3MLI - chains A and B; structure by X-ray diffraction, 2.90 A resolution.

[Chain A (and B)]
Molecule: Putative uncharacterized protein
Source organism: Helicobacter pylori
Notes: chain B of this document is another copy of the same molecule, construct and numbering; everything in this record applies to it too
UniProt: O25025 (O25025_HELPY); numbering as in UniProt (aligned over 1-94)
Amino-acid sequence (100 residues; row label = number of the first residue in the row):
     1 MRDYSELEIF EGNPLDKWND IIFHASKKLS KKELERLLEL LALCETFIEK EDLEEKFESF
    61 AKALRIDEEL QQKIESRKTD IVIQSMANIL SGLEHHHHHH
Unresolved in the structure: 1-2, 94-100 (chain B: 1-12, 98-100)
Differences from the reference sequence: engineered mutation Cys-44 (Leu in O25025), Leu-93 (Asn in O25025); expression tag (95-100)

[How chain A and chain B interact]
Pairs across the interface - 75 pairs, chain A then chain B:
  Leu-15(A) / Glu-35(B)
  Trp-18(A) / Leu-34(B)  hydrophobic
  Trp-18(A) / Leu-38(B)  hydrophobic
  Asn-19(A) / Lys-31(B)
  Ile-22(A) / Phe-23(B)
  Phe-23(A) / Ile-22(B)
  Phe-23(A) / Phe-23(B)  hydrophobic
  Phe-23(A) / Ser-30(B)
  Phe-23(A) / Leu-34(B)  hydrophobic
  Ser-30(A) / Phe-23(B)
  Lys-31(A) / Asn-19(B)
  Leu-34(A) / Leu-34(B)  hydrophobic
  Glu-35(A) / Lys-78(B)  salt bridge
  Leu-38(A) / Trp-18(B)  hydrophobic
  Leu-38(A) / Ile-81(B)  hydrophobic
  Leu-38(A) / Val-82(B)  hydrophobic
  Glu-39(A) / Leu-64(B)
  Glu-39(A) / Ile-74(B)
  Glu-39(A) / Lys-78(B)  salt bridge
  Leu-40(A) / Leu-41(B)
  Leu-41(A) / Leu-40(B)
  Leu-41(A) / Leu-41(B)
  Ala-42(A) / Ile-74(B)
  Ala-42(A) / Lys-78(B)
  Ala-42(A) / Ile-81(B)  hydrophobic
  Leu-43(A) / Phe-57(B)
  Leu-43(A) / Phe-60(B)
  Leu-43(A) / Ala-61(B)  hydrophobic
  Leu-43(A) / Leu-64(B)  hydrophobic
  Leu-43(A) / Ile-74(B)  hydrophobic
  Cys-44(A) / Cys-44(B)  disulfide
  Cys-44(A) / Glu-45(B)
  Cys-44(A) / Ile-48(B)  hydrophobic
  Cys-44(A) / Phe-57(B)  hydrophobic
  Glu-45(A) / Cys-44(B)
  Glu-45(A) / Arg-77(B)  salt bridge
  Glu-45(A) / Ile-81(B)
  Thr-46(A) / Phe-60(B)
  Thr-46(A) / Ile-74(B)
  Thr-46(A) / Arg-77(B)
  Phe-47(A) / Ile-48(B)  hydrophobic
  Phe-47(A) / Leu-53(B)  hydrophobic
  Phe-47(A) / Lys-56(B)
  Phe-47(A) / Phe-57(B)  hydrophobic
  Phe-47(A) / Phe-60(B)  hydrophobic
  Ile-48(A) / Phe-47(B)  hydrophobic
  Ile-48(A) / Ile-48(B)  hydrophobic
  Glu-49(A) / Arg-77(B)  salt bridge
  Lys-50(A) / Phe-60(B)
  Leu-53(A) / Phe-47(B)  hydrophobic
  Leu-53(A) / Leu-53(B)  hydrophobic
  Lys-56(A) / Phe-47(B)
  Phe-57(A) / Leu-43(B)
  Phe-57(A) / Cys-44(B)  hydrophobic
  Phe-57(A) / Phe-47(B)  hydrophobic
  Phe-60(A) / Leu-43(B)
  Phe-60(A) / Thr-46(B)
  Phe-60(A) / Phe-47(B)  hydrophobic
  Phe-60(A) / Lys-50(B)
  Ala-61(A) / Leu-43(B)  hydrophobic
  Leu-64(A) / Leu-43(B)  hydrophobic
  Ile-74(A) / Ala-42(B)
  Ile-74(A) / Leu-43(B)  hydrophobic
  Ile-74(A) / Thr-46(B)
  Arg-77(A) / Glu-45(B)  salt bridge
  Arg-77(A) / Thr-46(B)
  Arg-77(A) / Glu-49(B)  salt bridge
  Lys-78(A) / Glu-35(B)
  Lys-78(A) / Glu-39(B)  salt bridge
  Lys-78(A) / Ala-42(B)
  Ile-81(A) / Leu-38(B)  hydrophobic
  Ile-81(A) / Leu-41(B)  hydrophobic
  Ile-81(A) / Ala-42(B)  hydrophobic
  Ile-81(A) / Glu-45(B)
  Val-82(A) / Leu-38(B)  hydrophobic
Also at the interface, not in a pair above, chain A (38 interface residues in all): Leu-37, Glu-51, Leu-70, Lys-73, Glu-75
Also at the interface, not in a pair above, chain B (34 interface residues in all): Leu-37, Glu-51
Inter-chain disulfides: Cys-44(A)/Cys-44(B)

[In short]
Chain A and chain B form an interface of 38 and 34 residues respectively; the contacts include 1 disulfide
bond and 7 salt bridges. Polar contacts include Glu-35(A)/Lys-78(B), Glu-39(A)/Lys-78(B) and
Glu-45(A)/Arg-77(B).
Chain A and chain B are both Putative uncharacterized protein (Helicobacter pylori); the structure, 2ouf-ds, a
disulfide-linked dimer of Helicobacter pylori protein HP0242, was determined by X-ray diffraction (same
publication as 3MLG).
